6RED - chains S and Y of the 20 polymer chains in the assembly; structure by electron microscopy, 3.00 A resolution.

# Chain S
Protein: ATP synthase gamma chain, mitochondrial
From: Polytomella sp. Pringsheim 198.80
UniProt: Q4LDE7 (Q4LDE7_9CHLO); residue numbers follow UniProt; this construct covers 1-317
Amino-acid sequence (317 residues; row label = number of the first residue in the row):
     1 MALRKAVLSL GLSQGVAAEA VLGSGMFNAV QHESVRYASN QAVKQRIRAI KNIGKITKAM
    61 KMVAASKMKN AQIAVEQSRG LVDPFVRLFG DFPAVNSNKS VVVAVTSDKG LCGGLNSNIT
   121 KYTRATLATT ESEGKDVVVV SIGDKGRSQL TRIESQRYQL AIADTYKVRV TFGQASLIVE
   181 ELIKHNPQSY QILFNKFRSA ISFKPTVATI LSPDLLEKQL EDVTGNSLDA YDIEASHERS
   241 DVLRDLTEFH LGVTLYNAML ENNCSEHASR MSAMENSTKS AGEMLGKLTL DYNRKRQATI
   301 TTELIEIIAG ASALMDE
Unresolved in the structure: 1-38, 316-317

# Chain Y
Protein: ATP synthase subunit beta
From: Polytomella sp. Pringsheim 198.80
Notes: EC 7.1.2.2
UniProt: A0ZW41 (A0ZW41_9CHLO); residue numbers follow UniProt; this construct covers 1-574
Amino-acid sequence (574 residues; each row starts with the number of its first residue):
     1 MALRYAAGLA KNVVQRQGAS LNIARAFAAE PAPAIDAGYV SQVIGPVVDV RFDGELPSIL
    61 SSLEVEGHSV RLVLEVAQHM GDNTVRCIAM DSTDGLVRGQ KVVDTGSPIK VPVGRGTLGR
   121 IMNVIGEPVD EQGPIDAADI WSIHREAPEF TEQSTEQEIL VTGIKVVDLL APYQRGGKIG
   181 LFGGAGVGKT VLIMELINNV AKAHGGFSVF AGVGERTREG NDLYREMIES GVIKLGAERG
   241 NSKCTLVYGQ MNEPPGARAR VALTGLTVAE YFRDIEGQDV LLFVDNIFRF TQANSEVSAL
   301 LGRIPSAVGY QPTLATDLGG LQERITTTTK GSITSVQAVY VPADDLTDPA PATTFAHLDA
   361 TTVLSRSIAE LGIYPAVDPL DSTSRMLNPN VIGAEHYNVA RGVQKVLQDY KNLQDIIAIL
   421 GMDELSEEDK LTVARARKIQ RFLSQPFQVA EVFTGTPGKY VDLADTISGF QGVLTGKYDD
   481 LPEMAFYMVG DIKEVKEKAD KMAKDIASRK EADNKKVSEE LKDIPSLDKL VSEIKEVVIE
   541 EDDGLEEDFK AEALSSETVV LNEEGKSVPL PKKN
Unresolved in the structure: 1-35, 557-574
Construct notes: conflict A350 (Gly in A0ZW41), L387 (Arg in A0ZW41)

# Chain S / chain Y interface
Contacting residue pairs (18; chain S residue first):
  M62(S) - I419(Y)  hydrophobic
  A65(S) - I419(Y)
  K69(S) - L420(Y)  hydrogen bond (side chain-backbone)
  N293(S) - D345(Y)  hydrogen bond
  R296(S) - A343(Y)
  R296(S) - D345(Y)  salt bridge
  R296(S) - D348(Y)  salt bridge
  Q297(S) - V308(Y)
  Q297(S) - D345(Y)  hydrogen bond
  Q297(S) - T347(Y)  hydrogen bond (side chain-backbone)
  Q297(S) - D348(Y)
  I300(S) - V308(Y)
  T301(S) - A307(Y)
  T301(S) - V308(Y)  hydrogen bond (side chain-backbone)
  L304(S) - P305(Y)  hydrophobic
  L304(S) - G309(Y)
  I308(S) - I304(Y)  hydrophobic
  I308(S) - P305(Y)
Also at the interface, not in a pair above, chain S (13 interface residues in all): K61, M68, M271
Also at the interface, not in a pair above, chain Y (12 interface residues in all): P349

# In short
13 residues of chain S and 12 residues of chain Y are in contact; the contacts include 5 hydrogen bonds and 2
salt bridges. Polar pairs include R296(S)-D345(Y), R296(S)-D348(Y) and K69(S)-L420(Y).
Here chain S is ATP synthase gamma chain, mitochondrial and chain Y is ATP synthase subunit beta, both from
Polytomella sp. Pringsheim 198.80. Entry 6RED (Cryo-EM structure of Polytomella F-ATP synthase, Rotary
substate 3A, focussed refinement of F1 head and rotor) was determined by electron microscopy, deposited
together with 6RD4, 6RD5, 6RD6, 6RD7, 6RD8, 6RD9 and 46 further entries.
